Entry 6EZ8 (electron microscopy, 4.00 A resolution); this record covers chains A and B.

== Chain A ==
Name: Huntingtin
From: Homo sapiens
UniProt: P42858 (HD_HUMAN); aligned to UniProt positions 1-3138 over residues 1-3138 (the alignment contains insertions or deletions, so no single offset holds)
Chain sequence (3138 residues; row label = number of the first residue in the row):
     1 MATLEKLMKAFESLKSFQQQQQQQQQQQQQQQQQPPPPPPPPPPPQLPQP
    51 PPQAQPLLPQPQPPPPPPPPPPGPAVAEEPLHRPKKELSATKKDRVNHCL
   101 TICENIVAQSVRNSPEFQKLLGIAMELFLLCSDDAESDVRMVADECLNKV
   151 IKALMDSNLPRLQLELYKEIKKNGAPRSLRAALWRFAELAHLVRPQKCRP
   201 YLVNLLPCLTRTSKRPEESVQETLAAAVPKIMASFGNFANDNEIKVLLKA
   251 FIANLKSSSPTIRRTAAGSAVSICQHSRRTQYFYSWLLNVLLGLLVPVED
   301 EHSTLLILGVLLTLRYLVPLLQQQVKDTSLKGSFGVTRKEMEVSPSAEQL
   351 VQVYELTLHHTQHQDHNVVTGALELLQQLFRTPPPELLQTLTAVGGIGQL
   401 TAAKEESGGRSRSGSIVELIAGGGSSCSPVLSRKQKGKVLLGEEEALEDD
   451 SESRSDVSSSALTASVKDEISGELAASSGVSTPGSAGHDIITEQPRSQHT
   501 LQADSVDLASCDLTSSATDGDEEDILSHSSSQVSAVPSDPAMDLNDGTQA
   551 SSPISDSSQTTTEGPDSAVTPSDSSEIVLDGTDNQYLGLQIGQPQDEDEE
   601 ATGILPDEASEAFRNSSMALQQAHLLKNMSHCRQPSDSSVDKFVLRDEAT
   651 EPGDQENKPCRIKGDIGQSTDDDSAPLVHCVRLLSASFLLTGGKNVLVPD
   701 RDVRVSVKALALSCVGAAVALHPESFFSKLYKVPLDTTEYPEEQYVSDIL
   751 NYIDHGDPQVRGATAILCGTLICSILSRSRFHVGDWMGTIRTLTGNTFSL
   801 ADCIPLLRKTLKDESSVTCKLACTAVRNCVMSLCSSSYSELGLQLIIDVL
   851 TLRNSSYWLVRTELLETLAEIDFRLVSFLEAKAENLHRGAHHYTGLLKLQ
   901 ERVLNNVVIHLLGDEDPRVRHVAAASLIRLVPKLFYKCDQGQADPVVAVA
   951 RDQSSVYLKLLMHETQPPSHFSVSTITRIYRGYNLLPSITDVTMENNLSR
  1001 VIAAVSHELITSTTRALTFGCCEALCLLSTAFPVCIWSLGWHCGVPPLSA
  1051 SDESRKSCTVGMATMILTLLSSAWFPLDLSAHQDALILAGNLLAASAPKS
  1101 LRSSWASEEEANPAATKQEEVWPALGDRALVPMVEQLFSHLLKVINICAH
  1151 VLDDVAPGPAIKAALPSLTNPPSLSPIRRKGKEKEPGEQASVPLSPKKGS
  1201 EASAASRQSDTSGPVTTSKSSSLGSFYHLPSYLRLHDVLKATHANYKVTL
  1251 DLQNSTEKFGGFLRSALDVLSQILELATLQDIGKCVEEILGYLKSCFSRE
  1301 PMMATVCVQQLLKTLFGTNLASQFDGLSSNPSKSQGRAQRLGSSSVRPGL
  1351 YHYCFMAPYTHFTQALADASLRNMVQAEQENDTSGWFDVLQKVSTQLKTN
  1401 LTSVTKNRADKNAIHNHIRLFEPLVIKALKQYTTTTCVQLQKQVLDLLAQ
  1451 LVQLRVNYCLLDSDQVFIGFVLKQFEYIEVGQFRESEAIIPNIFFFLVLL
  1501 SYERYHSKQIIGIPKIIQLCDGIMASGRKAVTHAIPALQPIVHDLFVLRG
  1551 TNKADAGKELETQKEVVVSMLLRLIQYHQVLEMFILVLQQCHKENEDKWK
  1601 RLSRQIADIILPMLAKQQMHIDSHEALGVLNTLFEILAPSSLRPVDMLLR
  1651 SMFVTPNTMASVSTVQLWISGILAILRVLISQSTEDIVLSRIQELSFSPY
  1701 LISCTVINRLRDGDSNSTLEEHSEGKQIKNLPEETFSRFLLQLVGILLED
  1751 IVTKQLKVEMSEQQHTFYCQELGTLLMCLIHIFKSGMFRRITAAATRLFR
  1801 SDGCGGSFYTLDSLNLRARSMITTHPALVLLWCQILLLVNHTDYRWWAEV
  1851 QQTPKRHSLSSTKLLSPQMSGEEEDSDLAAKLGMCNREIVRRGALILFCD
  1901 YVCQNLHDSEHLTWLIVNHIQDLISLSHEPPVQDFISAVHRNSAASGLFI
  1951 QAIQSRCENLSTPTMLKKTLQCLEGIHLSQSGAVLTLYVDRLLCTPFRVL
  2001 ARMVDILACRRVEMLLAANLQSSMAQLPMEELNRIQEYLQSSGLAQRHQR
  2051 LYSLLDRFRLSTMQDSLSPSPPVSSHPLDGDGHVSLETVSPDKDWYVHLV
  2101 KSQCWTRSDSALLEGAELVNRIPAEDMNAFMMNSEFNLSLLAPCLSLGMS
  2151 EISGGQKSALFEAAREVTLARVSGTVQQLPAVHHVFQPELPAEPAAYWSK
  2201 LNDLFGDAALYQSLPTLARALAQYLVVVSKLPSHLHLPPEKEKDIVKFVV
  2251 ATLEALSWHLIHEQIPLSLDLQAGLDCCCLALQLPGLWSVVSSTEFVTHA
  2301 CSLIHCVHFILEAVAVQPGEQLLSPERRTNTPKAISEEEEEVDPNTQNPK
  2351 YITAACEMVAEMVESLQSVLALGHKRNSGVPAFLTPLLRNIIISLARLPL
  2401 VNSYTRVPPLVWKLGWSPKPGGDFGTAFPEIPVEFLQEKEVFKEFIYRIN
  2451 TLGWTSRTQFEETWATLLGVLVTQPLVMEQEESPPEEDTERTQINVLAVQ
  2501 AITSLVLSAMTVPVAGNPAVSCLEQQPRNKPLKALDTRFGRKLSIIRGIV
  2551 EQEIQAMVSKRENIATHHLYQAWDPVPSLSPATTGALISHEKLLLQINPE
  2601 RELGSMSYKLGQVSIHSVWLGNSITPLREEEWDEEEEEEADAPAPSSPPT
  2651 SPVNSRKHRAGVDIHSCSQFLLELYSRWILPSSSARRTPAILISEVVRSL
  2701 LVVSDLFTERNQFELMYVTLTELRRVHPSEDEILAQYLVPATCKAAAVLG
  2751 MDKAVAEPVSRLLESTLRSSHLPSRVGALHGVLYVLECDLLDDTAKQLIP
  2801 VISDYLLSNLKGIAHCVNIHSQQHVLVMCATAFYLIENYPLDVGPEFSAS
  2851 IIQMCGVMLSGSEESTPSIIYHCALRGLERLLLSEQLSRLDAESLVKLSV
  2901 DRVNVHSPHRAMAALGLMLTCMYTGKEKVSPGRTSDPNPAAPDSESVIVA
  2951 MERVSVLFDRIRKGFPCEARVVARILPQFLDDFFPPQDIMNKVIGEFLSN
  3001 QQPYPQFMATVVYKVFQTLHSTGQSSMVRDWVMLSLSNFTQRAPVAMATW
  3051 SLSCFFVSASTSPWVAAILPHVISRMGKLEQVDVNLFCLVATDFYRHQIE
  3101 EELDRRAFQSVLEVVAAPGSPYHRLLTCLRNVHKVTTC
Disordered / not traced: 1-90, 323-342, 403-660, 960-977, 1049-1057, 1103-1120, 1158-1222, 1319-1347, 1372-1418, 1504-1510, 1549-1556, 1714-1728, 1855-1881, 2063-2091, 2325-2347, 2472-2490, 2580-2582, 2627-2660, 2681-2687, 2926-2944, 3099-3138
Sequence notes: conflict Arg1234 (Lys1238 in P42858), Asn1716 (Thr1720 in P42858), His2305 (Tyr2309 in P42858)
Swiss-Prot annotation at these positions:
  - region: Thr3 to Ser13 (Sufficient for interaction with TPR)
  - modified residue: Lys9 (N6-acetyllysine), Ser411 (Phosphoserine), Ser432 (Phosphoserine), Ser1870 (Phosphoserine)
Disulfides: Cys99-Cys131, Cys768-Cys803
Reported in the primary citation:
  - post-translational modification sites: Cys208 (citing earlier work)

== Chain B ==
Name: Factor VIII intron 22 protein
From: Homo sapiens
UniProt: P23610 (F8I2_HUMAN); residues 1-371 here = UniProt positions 1-371
Chain sequence (371 residues; row label = number of the first residue in the row):
     1 MAAAAAGLGGGGAGPGPEAGDFLARYRLVSNKLKKRFLRKPNVAEAGEQF
    51 GQLGRELRAQECLPYAAWCQLAVARCQQALFHGPGEALALTEAARLFLRQ
   101 ERDARQRLVCPAAYGEPLQAAASALGAAVRLHLELGQPAAAAALCLELAA
   151 ALRDLGQPAAAAGHFQRAAQLQLPQLPLAALQALGEAASCQLLARDYTGA
   201 LAVFTRMQRLAREHGSHPVQSLPPPPPPAPQPGPGATPALPAALLPPNSG
   251 SAAPSPAALGAFSDVLVRCEVSRVLLLLLLQPPPAKLLPEHAQTLEKYSW
   301 EAFDSHGQESSGQLPEELFLLLQSLVMATHEKDTEAIKSLQVEMWPLLTA
   351 EQNHLLHLVLQETISPSGQGV
Disordered / not traced: 1-41, 217-257, 300-313, 365-371

== Chain A / chain B interface ==
Residue-residue contacts (165):
  Thr894(A) - Trp345(B)
  Gly895(A) - Pro346(B)
  Leu896(A) - Pro346(B)
  Cys938(A) - Pro315(B)  hydrophobic
  Asn996(A) - Leu259(B)
  Ser999(A) - Gly260(B)
  Ser999(A) - Ala261(B)  hydrogen bond (side chain-backbone)
  Arg1000(A) - Gly260(B)  hydrogen bond (side chain-backbone)
  Arg1000(A) - Ser263(B)  hydrogen bond
  Ala1003(A) - Gln182(B)  hydrogen bond (backbone-side chain)
  Ala1003(A) - Ala261(B)  hydrophobic
  His1007(A) - Gln182(B)  hydrogen bond
  His1007(A) - Glu186(B)  salt bridge
  Ile1010(A) - Ala179(B)  hydrophobic
  Thr1011(A) - Leu146(B)
  Ser1012(A) - Glu147(B)
  Thr1013(A) - Arg95(B)  hydrogen bond (backbone-side chain)
  Leu1039(A) - Leu259(B)
  His1042(A) - His214(B)
  His1042(A) - Leu259(B)
  Cys1043(A) - Pro177(B)
  Cys1043(A) - Leu178(B)  hydrophobic
  Cys1043(A) - Phe262(B)  hydrophobic
  Gly1044(A) - Pro177(B)
  Gly1044(A) - His214(B)
  Gly1044(A) - Phe262(B)
  Val1045(A) - Gln175(B)
  Pro1047(A) - His214(B)
  Thr1064(A) - Gln175(B)
  Thr1064(A) - Leu176(B)
  Met1065(A) - Leu176(B)  hydrophobic
  Thr1068(A) - Ala139(B)
  Thr1068(A) - Ala140(B)
  Ser1071(A) - Pro84(B)
  Ser1071(A) - Gln137(B)  hydrogen bond
  Ala1073(A) - Leu88(B)
  Trp1074(A) - Leu88(B)
  Pro1230(A) - His82(B)
  Pro1963(A) - Leu320(B)
  Thr1964(A) - Glu316(B)
  Thr1964(A) - Glu317(B)
  Phe1997(A) - Leu321(B)  hydrophobic
  Phe1997(A) - Leu340(B)  hydrophobic
  Phe1997(A) - Glu343(B)
  Arg1998(A) - Ser324(B)
  Arg1998(A) - Met327(B)
  Arg1998(A) - Glu331(B)
  Arg1998(A) - Asp333(B)
  Arg1998(A) - Ala336(B)
  Val1999(A) - Leu320(B)
  Val1999(A) - Gln323(B)
  Val1999(A) - Ser324(B)
  Val1999(A) - Met327(B)  hydrophobic
  Leu2000(A) - Leu320(B)  hydrophobic
  Arg2002(A) - Met327(B)
  Arg2047(A) - Glu331(B)  salt bridge
  Arg2047(A) - Asp333(B)  salt bridge
  Arg2107(A) - Glu335(B)  salt bridge
  Ser2108(A) - Thr334(B)  hydrogen bond
  Asp2109(A) - Thr334(B)
  Ser2110(A) - Thr334(B)
  Ser2110(A) - Thr363(B)  hydrogen bond (side chain-backbone)
  Leu2112(A) - Ile364(B)
  Arg2219(A) - Ile364(B)
  Gln2264(A) - Val342(B)
  Ile2265(A) - Gln341(B)
  Ile2265(A) - Trp345(B)
  Pro2266(A) - Val342(B)
  Leu2267(A) - Lys338(B)
  Leu2267(A) - Gln341(B)
  Leu2267(A) - Leu360(B)  hydrophobic
  Ser2268(A) - Gln341(B)  hydrogen bond
  Ser2268(A) - Trp345(B)
  Ser2268(A) - His357(B)  hydrogen bond (backbone-side chain)
  Leu2269(A) - Gln341(B)
  Leu2269(A) - His357(B)
  Leu2269(A) - Leu360(B)  hydrophobic
  Gln2272(A) - His357(B)
  Gln2367(A) - Gln106(B)
  Gln2367(A) - Arg107(B)
  Leu2372(A) - Arg153(B)
  Gly2373(A) - Arg153(B)  hydrogen bond (backbone-side chain)
  Gly2373(A) - Asp154(B)
  Gly2373(A) - Leu193(B)
  His2374(A) - Asp154(B)
  Ser2378(A) - Ala350(B)
  Gly2379(A) - Ala350(B)
  Pro2381(A) - Trp345(B)  hydrophobic
  Pro2381(A) - Ala350(B)
  Pro2381(A) - His354(B)
  Phe2383(A) - His354(B)
  Phe2383(A) - His357(B)
  Lys2443(A) - Asp103(B)  salt bridge
  Lys2443(A) - Leu108(B)
  Ile2446(A) - Leu108(B)  hydrophobic
  Tyr2447(A) - Gln106(B)
  Tyr2447(A) - Arg107(B)
  Tyr2447(A) - Val109(B)  hydrophobic
  Asn2450(A) - Val109(B)
  Thr2451(A) - Val109(B)
  Gln2493(A) - Ala59(B)  hydrogen bond (side chain-backbone)
  Gln2493(A) - Gln60(B)  hydrogen bond (side chain-backbone)
  Thr2503(A) - Ala112(B)
  Leu2507(A) - Ala112(B)  hydrophobic
  Gln2555(A) - Arg195(B)  hydrogen bond (backbone-side chain)
  Ala2556(A) - Arg195(B)  hydrogen bond (backbone-side chain)
  Met2557(A) - Ala194(B)
  Met2557(A) - Arg195(B)
  Ser2559(A) - Arg195(B)  hydrogen bond (backbone-side chain)
  Lys2560(A) - Gly156(B)  hydrogen bond (side chain-backbone)
  Arg2561(A) - Arg195(B)
  His2567(A) - Gln361(B)
  Ser2607(A) - Ala113(B)
  Tyr2608(A) - Pro111(B)
  Tyr2608(A) - Tyr114(B)
  Leu2610(A) - Tyr114(B)  hydrophobic
  Leu2610(A) - Glu116(B)
  Ile2691(A) - Gln60(B)
  Ile2691(A) - Cys62(B)  hydrophobic
  Glu2695(A) - Gln100(B)
  Arg2698(A) - Ala112(B)  hydrogen bond (side chain-backbone)
  Arg2698(A) - Ala113(B)
  Glu2732(A) - Trp68(B)
  Ile2733(A) - Pro64(B)
  Ile2733(A) - Tyr65(B)  hydrophobic
  Ile2733(A) - Trp68(B)  hydrophobic
  Gln2736(A) - Glu116(B)
  Tyr2737(A) - Glu116(B)
  Leu2772(A) - Gln119(B)
  Leu2772(A) - Ser123(B)
  Pro2773(A) - Glu116(B)
  Pro2773(A) - Gln119(B)
  Pro2773(A) - Ala120(B)  hydrophobic
  Pro2773(A) - Ser123(B)
  Ile2819(A) - Arg130(B)
  Ile2819(A) - Arg167(B)
  His2820(A) - Arg130(B)  hydrogen bond
  Ser2821(A) - Gln119(B)
  Gln2822(A) - Gln157(B)  hydrogen bond
  Gln2822(A) - Ala160(B)
  Gln2823(A) - Gln119(B)
  His2824(A) - Gln119(B)
  Glu2863(A) - Ala202(B)
  Glu2864(A) - Gln166(B)
  Ile2869(A) - Ala159(B)  hydrophobic
  Ile2869(A) - Ala160(B)
  His2906(A) - Lys286(B)  hydrogen bond (backbone-side chain)
  Pro2908(A) - Thr198(B)
  His2909(A) - Asp196(B)  salt bridge
  His2909(A) - Thr198(B)
  Arg2962(A) - Pro283(B)
  Lys2963(A) - Ala285(B)
  Lys2963(A) - Lys286(B)
  Gly2964(A) - Pro283(B)
  Gly2964(A) - Lys286(B)
  Phe2965(A) - Thr198(B)
  Phe2965(A) - Leu280(B)  hydrophobic
  Phe2965(A) - Pro282(B)  hydrophobic
  Phe2965(A) - Pro283(B)
  Phe2965(A) - Lys286(B)
  Pro2966(A) - Gln281(B)
  Cys2967(A) - Thr198(B)
  Pro3003(A) - Pro283(B)  hydrophobic
  Pro3003(A) - Pro284(B)
  Lys3078(A) - Lys332(B)
Interface residues without a listed pair, chain A (122 interface residues in all): Lys898, Lys937, Ser1231, Arg1234, Lys1967, Pro1996, Lys2375, Val2380, Ala2382, Leu2497, Ser2504, Leu2523, Val2558, Glu2602, Val2702, Glu2730, Asp2731, His2771, Val2776, Asn2818
Interface residues without a listed pair, chain B (109 interface residues in all): Leu57, Glu61, Leu71, Arg75, Gly85, Pro117, Ala143, His164, Gln170, Gln172, Glu213, Asp264, Tyr298, Ala328, Ser339, Thr349, Asn353

== Overview ==
122 residues of chain A and 109 residues of chain B are in contact, with 22 hydrogen bonds and 6 salt bridges.
Polar contacts include His1007(A)-Glu186(B), Arg2047(A)-Glu331(B) and Arg2047(A)-Asp333(B). From the paper: a
modification site at Cys208(A).
Chain A is Huntingtin and chain B is Factor VIII intron 22 protein, both from Homo sapiens; the structure,
Human Huntingtin-HAP40 complex structure, was determined by electron microscopy.
